PDB entry 5Z1E | X-ray diffraction, 2.30 A resolution | chain A

== Chain A ==
Name: Dual specificity mitogen-activated protein kinase kinase 7
From: Homo sapiens
Notes: EC 2.7.12.2; engineered mutation(s): C218S
UniProtKB: O14733 (MP2K7_HUMAN); residues 119-435 here correspond to UniProt positions 103-419 (UniProt number = residue number - 16)
Sequence (324 residues; each row starts with the number of its first residue):
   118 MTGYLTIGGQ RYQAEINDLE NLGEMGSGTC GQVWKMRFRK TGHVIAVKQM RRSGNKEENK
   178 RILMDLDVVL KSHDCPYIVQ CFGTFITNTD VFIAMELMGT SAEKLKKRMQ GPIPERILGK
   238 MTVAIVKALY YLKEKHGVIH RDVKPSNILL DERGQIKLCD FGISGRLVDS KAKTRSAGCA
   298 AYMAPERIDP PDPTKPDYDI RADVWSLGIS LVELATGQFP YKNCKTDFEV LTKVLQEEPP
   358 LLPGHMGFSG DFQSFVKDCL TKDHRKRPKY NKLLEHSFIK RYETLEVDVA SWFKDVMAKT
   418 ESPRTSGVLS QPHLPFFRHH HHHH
Not modelled in the structure: 118, 143-147, 283-294, 312-315, 421, 437-441
Construct notes: initiating methionine (118); conflict S218 (Cys202 in O14733); expression tag (436-441)
Residues lining bound ligands: 95U (N-[3-(6-methyl-1H-indazol-3-yl)phenyl]prop-2-enamide): M142, A163, K165, M212, E213, L214, M215, G216, T217, S218, E220, S263, L266, D277
UniProt features mapped onto this chain:
  - region: H393 to K416 (DVD domain)
  - active site: D259 (Proton acceptor)
  - binding site (ATP): M142 to V150, K165
  - modified residue: S287 (Phosphoserine), T291 (Phosphothreonine), S427 (Phosphoserine)

== Overview ==
Bound to chain A: compound 95U. From UniProt: active-site residue D259 and 10 ATP-binding residues.
Chain A is Dual specificity mitogen-activated protein kinase kinase 7 (Homo sapiens); the structure, MAP2K7
C218S mutant-inhibitor, was determined by X-ray diffraction together with 5Z1D from the same study.
